PDB entry 1PPM | X-ray diffraction, 1.70 A resolution | chain E

[Chain E]
Name: Penicillopepsin
Source organism: Penicillium janthinellum
Notes: EC 3.4.23.20
UniProt: P00798 (PENP_PENJA); residue numbers follow UniProt; this construct covers 1-323
Sequence (323 residues; numbered 1 to 323; the number before each row is that of its first residue):
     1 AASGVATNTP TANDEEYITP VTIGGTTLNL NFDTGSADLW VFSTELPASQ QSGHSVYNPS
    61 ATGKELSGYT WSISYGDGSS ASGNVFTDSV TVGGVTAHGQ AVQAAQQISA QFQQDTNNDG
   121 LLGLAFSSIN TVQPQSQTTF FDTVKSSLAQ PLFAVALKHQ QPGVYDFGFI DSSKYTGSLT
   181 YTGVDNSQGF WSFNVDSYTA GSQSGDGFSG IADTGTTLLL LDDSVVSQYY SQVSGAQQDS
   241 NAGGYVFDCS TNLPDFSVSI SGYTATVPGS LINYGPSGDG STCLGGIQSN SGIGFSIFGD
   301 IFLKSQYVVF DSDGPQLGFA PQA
Cystine bridges: Cys249-Cys283
Glycans and other covalent adducts: alpha-D-mannopyranose (MAN) linked to Ser3; alpha-L-arabinopyranose (ARA) linked to Thr7
Small-molecule neighbours: Cbz-Ala-Ala-Leu(P)-(O)-Phe-OMe (0P1; N-[(benzyloxy)carbonyl]-L-alanyl-N-{(1S)-1-[(R)-[(1R)-1-benzyl-2-methoxy-2-oxoethoxy](hydroxy)phosphoryl]-3-methylbutyl }-L-alaninamide): Glu15, Asn31, Asp33, Gly35, Ser36, Ser74, Tyr75, Gly76, Asp77, Ser79, Gln111, Phe112, Leu121, Phe190, Ile211, Asp213, Gly215, Thr216, Thr217, Leu218, Ala242, Gly243, Tyr274, Leu284, Ile293, Ile297

[Summary]
Bound to chain E: Cbz-Ala-Ala-Leu(P)-(O)-Phe-OMe. Alpha-D-mannopyranose is covalently linked to Ser3.
Covalently linked alpha-L-arabinopyranose: at Thr7.
Chain E is Penicillopepsin (Penicillium janthinellum); the structure, Crystallographic analysis of
transition-state mimics bound to penicillopepsin: phosphorus-containing peptide analogues, was determined by
X-ray diffraction (same publication as 1PPK and 1PPL).
